PDB entry 7RBY | X-ray diffraction, 2.82 A resolution | chains A and B

Chain A:
Molecule: Spike protein S1
Organism: Severe acute respiratory syndrome coronavirus 2
UniProt: P0DTC2 (SPIKE_SARS2); residue numbers follow UniProt; this construct covers 329-538
Amino-acid sequence (210 residues; row label = number of the first residue in the row):
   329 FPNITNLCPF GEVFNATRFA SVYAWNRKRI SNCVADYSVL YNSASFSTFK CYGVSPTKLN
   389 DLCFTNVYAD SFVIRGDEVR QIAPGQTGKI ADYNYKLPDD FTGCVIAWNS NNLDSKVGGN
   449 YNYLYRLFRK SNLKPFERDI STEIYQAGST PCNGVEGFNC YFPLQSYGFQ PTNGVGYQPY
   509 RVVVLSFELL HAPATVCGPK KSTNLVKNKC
Unresolved in the structure: 329-333, 529-538
Cystine bridges: Cys336-Cys361, Cys379-Cys432, Cys391-Cys525, Cys480-Cys488
Glycans and other covalent adducts: N-acetylglucosamine (NAG) linked to Asn343
UniProt features mapped onto this chain:
  - region: Arg403 to Asp405 (Integrin-binding motif), Asn448 to Phe456 (Immunodominant HLA epitope recognized by the CD8+)
  - glycosylation (N-linked (GlcNAc...) asparagine): Asn331 (complex), Asn343 (complex)
Reported in the primary citation:
  - mutagenesis - N501Y (2-fold): decreased binding to Ilama-isolated nanobody NIH-CoV nb-112 specific to SARS-CoV-2 RBD (chain B)
  - mutagenesis - E484K: unchanged binding to Ilama-isolated nanobody NIH-CoV nb-112 specific to SARS-CoV-2 RBD (chain B)
  - mutagenesis - F490S: decreased binding to Ilama-isolated nanobody NIH-CoV nb-112 specific to SARS-CoV-2 RBD (chain B) (proposed by the authors, not directly observed)

Chain B:
Molecule: Ilama-isolated nanobody NIH-CoV nb-112 specific to SARS-CoV-2 RBD
Organism: Lama glama
Notes: antibody fragment or engineered binder
Amino-acid sequence (130 residues; row label = number of the first residue in the row; a row labelled like 82A-82C holds insertion residues (82A, then the next letters in order)):
     1 DVQLQESGGG LVQPGGSLRL SCAASGLTLD YYAIGWFRQA PGKEREGVSC IS
   52A S
    53 SDGSTYYADS VKGRFTTSRD NAKNTVYLQM
82A-82C NSL
    83 KPEDTAVYYC AAVPSTYY
100A-100M SGTYYYTCHPGGM
   101 DYWGKGTQVT VSS
Cystine bridges: Cys22-Cys92, Cys50-Cys100H

Chain A / chain B interface:
Pairs across the interface (46; chain A residue first):
  Tyr351(A) with Tyr100(B)
  Arg403(A) with Asp101(B), salt bridge
  Lys417(A) with Gly100K(B), hydrogen bond (side chain-backbone); Gly100L(B)
  Gly446(A) with Thr28(B); Leu29(B); Asp30(B), hydrogen bond (backbone-backbone)
  Gly447(A) with Leu29(B)
  Tyr449(A) with Leu29(B); Asp30(B); Tyr31(B), hydrogen bond (side chain-backbone); Ser97(B)
  Leu452(A) with Thr98(B); Tyr100(B), hydrophobic
  Leu455(A) with His100I(B); Gly100L(B)
  Thr470(A) with Tyr100(B)
  Gly485(A) with Tyr58(B)
  Phe486(A) with Gly47(B); Val48(B); Ser49(B); Tyr58(B), hydrophobic; Tyr59(B); Ala60(B); Cys100H(B)
  Asn487(A) with Asp61(B), hydrogen bond
  Tyr489(A) with Tyr58(B), hydrogen bond; Thr100G(B); Cys100H(B), hydrogen bond (side chain-backbone); His100I(B)
  Phe490(A) with Thr98(B); Tyr100(B), hydrophobic; Tyr100E(B), hydrophobic; Thr100G(B)
  Leu492(A) with Thr98(B)
  Gln493(A) with Val95(B); Pro96(B), hydrogen bond (side chain-backbone); Thr98(B), hydrogen bond
  Ser494(A) with Ser97(B); Thr98(B), hydrogen bond (backbone-side chain); Tyr99(B)
  Gln498(A) with Thr28(B), hydrogen bond; Leu29(B)
  Asn501(A) with Tyr102(B), hydrogen bond
  Tyr505(A) with Asp101(B), hydrogen bond (side chain-backbone); Tyr102(B)
Interface residues without a listed pair, chain A (24 interface residues in all): Tyr453, Tyr495, Gly496, Thr500
Interface residues without a listed pair, chain B (26 interface residues in all): Cys50
Interface features reported in the paper:
  - specific contacts: Tyr449(A)-Tyr99(B) (pi stacking), Asn487(A)-Asp61(B), Tyr489(A)-Tyr58(B), Phe490(A)-Tyr100E(B) (pi stacking), Gln498(A)-Thr28(B), Asn501(A)-Tyr102(B) (hydrogen bond), Tyr505(A)-Tyr102(B) (pi stacking), Tyr31(B)-Tyr449(A)
  - epitope / paratope residues, chain A: Tyr449(A), Asn481(A), Phe486(A), Asn487(A), Tyr489(A), Phe490(A), Gln498(A), Asn501(A), Tyr505(A)
  - epitope / paratope residues, chain B: Thr28(B), Asp30(B), Tyr31(B), Tyr58(B), Asp61(B), Tyr99(B), Tyr100E(B), Tyr102(B)

In short:
24 residues of chain A face 26 of chain B across their interface; the contacts include 12 hydrogen bonds and 1
salt bridge. Polar pairs include Arg403(A)-Asp101(B), Lys417(A)-Gly100K(B) and Tyr449(A)-Tyr31(B). The paper
describes pi stacking between Tyr449(A) and Tyr99(B), Phe490(A) and Tyr100E(B) and Tyr505(A) and Tyr102(B);
contacts between Asn487(A) and Asp61(B), Tyr489(A) and Tyr58(B) and Gln498(A) and Thr28(B) among others; a
hydrogen bond between Asn501(A) and Tyr102(B). From the paper: N501Y and F490S of chain A reduce binding to
Ilama-isolated nanobody NIH-CoV nb-112 specific to SARS-CoV-2 RBD (chain B); epitope/paratope residues
Tyr449(A), Asn481(A) and Thr28(B) among others.
Here chain A is Spike protein S1 (Severe acute respiratory syndrome coronavirus 2) and chain B is
Ilama-isolated nanobody NIH-CoV nb-112 specific to SARS-CoV-2 RBD (Lama glama). Entry 7RBY (Crystal structure
of Nanobody nb112 and SARS-CoV-2 RBD) was determined by X-ray diffraction.
